Entry 2ZUY (X-ray diffraction, 1.65 A resolution); this record covers chain A.

Chain A:
Molecule: YesX protein
Source organism: Bacillus subtilis
Notes: EC 4.2.2.-
Reference sequence: O31527 (O31527_BACSU); residues 1-612 here = UniProt positions 1-612
Sequence (620 residues; each row starts with the number of its first residue):
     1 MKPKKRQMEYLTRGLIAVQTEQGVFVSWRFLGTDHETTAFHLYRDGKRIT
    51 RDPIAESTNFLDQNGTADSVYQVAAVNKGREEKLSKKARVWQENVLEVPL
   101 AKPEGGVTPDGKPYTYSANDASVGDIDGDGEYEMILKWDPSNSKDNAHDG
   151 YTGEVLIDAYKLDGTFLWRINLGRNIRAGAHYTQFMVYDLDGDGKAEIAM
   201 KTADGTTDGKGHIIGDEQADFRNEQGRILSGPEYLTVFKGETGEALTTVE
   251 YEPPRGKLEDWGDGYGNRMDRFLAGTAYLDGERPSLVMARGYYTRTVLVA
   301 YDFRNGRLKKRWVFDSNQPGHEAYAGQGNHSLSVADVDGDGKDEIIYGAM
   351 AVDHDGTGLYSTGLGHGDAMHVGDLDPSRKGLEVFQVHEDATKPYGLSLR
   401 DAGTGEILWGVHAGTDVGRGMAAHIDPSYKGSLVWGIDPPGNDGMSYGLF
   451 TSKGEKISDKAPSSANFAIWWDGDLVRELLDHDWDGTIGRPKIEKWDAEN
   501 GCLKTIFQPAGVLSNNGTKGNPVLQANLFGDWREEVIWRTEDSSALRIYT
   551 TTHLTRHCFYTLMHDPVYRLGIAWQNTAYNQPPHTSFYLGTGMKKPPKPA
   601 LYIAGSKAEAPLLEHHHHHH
Unresolved in the structure: 1-2, 607-620
Differences from the reference sequence: expression tag (613-620)
Bound ions: Ca2+ site 1: Asp120, Asn576, Ala578, Asn580; Ca2+ site 2: Asp125, Asp127, Asp129, Glu131, Glu133; Ca2+ site 3: Asp189, Asp191, Asp193, Lys195, Glu197; Ca2+ site 4: His330, His366, Asp368, Glu389; Ca2+ site 5: Asp336, Asp338, Asp340, Lys342, Glu344; Ca2+ site 6: Asp338, Asp340, Glu344, Asp353, His354; Ca2+ site 7: Asp374, Asp376, Arg379, Gly381, Glu383; Ca2+ site 8: Asp472, Asp474, Val476, Glu478; Ca2+ site 9: Phe529, Asp531, Arg533, Glu535
Swiss-Prot annotation at these positions:
  - binding site (substrate): Asn119, Asp139, Glu154, Arg174, Gly205, Arg222, Arg419, Asn516 to Thr518, Tyr579
  - binding site (Ca(2+)): Asp120, Asp125, Asp127, Asp129, Glu131, Glu133, Asp189, Asp191, Asp193, Lys195, Glu197, His330, Asp336, Asp338, Asp340, Lys342, Glu344, Asp353, His354, His366 and 19 more in UniProt
  - mutagenesis: Pro439 to Tyr447 (Changes the activity from exo- to endo-cleavage)
From the paper describing this entry:
  - specificity-determining residues: Pro439 to Tyr447

Summary:
Asp120, Asn576, Ala578 and Asn580 form the Ca2+ site 1. The Ca2+ site 2 is built by Asp125, Asp127, Asp129,
Glu131 and Glu133. Curated annotation (UniProt) lists 11 substrate-binding residues, 39 Ca2+-binding residues
and 9 mutagenesis sites. The paper reports the specificity determinant Pro439.
Chain A is YesX protein (Bacillus subtilis); the structure, Crystal structure of exotype rhamnogalacturonan
lyase YesX, was determined by X-ray diffraction together with 2ZUX from the same study.
